Entry 7THV (electron microscopy, 4.00 A resolution); this record covers chains C and F of the 8 polymer chains in the assembly.

Chain C:
Molecule: Replication factor C subunit 3
Organism: Saccharomyces cerevisiae
UniProtKB: P38629 (RFC3_YEAST); numbering as in UniProt (aligned over 1-340)
Sequence (340 residues; each row starts with the number of its first residue):
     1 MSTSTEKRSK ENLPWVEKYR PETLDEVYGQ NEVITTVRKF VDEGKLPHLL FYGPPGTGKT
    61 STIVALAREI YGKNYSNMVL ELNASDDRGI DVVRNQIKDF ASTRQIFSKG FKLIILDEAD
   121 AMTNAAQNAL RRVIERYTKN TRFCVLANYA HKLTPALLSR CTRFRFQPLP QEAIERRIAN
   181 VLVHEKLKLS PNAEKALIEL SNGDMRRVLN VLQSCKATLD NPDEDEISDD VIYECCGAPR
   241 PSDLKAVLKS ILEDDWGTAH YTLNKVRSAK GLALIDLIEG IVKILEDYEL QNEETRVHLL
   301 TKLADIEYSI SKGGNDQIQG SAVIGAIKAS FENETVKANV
Disordered / not traced: 1-11, 334-340
Curated features (UniProtKB/Swiss-Prot):
  - binding site (ATP): Val16 to Tyr19, Arg20, Tyr28, Gly53 to Ser61, Asn148, Arg206
  - modified residue: Ser2 (N-acetylserine)
Ion coordination: Mg2+: Thr60 (together with ATP-gamma-S)
Small-molecule neighbours: ATP-gamma-S (AGS; phosphothiophosphoric acid-adenylate ester): Val16, Tyr19, Arg20, Pro21, Glu26, Val27, Tyr28, Pro55, Gly56, Thr57, Gly58, Lys59, Thr60, Ser61, Asn148, Leu169, Arg177, Met205, Arg206, Leu209

Chain F:
Molecule: Proliferating cell nuclear antigen
Organism: Saccharomyces cerevisiae
UniProtKB: P15873 (PCNA_YEAST); numbering as in UniProt (aligned over 1-258)
Sequence (264 residues; each row starts with the number of its first residue; numbers below 1 keep their minus sign (Gly-5 is residue -5)):
    -5 GPHMASMLEA KFEEASLFKR IIDGFKDCVQ LVNFQCKEDG IIAQAVDDSR VLLVSLEIGV
    55 EAFQEYRCDH PVTLGMDLTS LSKILRCGNN TDTLTLIADN TPDSIILLFE DTKKDRIAEY
   115 SLKLMDIDAD FLKIEELQYD STLSLPSSEF SKIVRDLSQL SDSINIMITK ETIKFVADGD
   175 IGSGSVIIKP FVDMEHPETS IKLEMDQPVD LTFGAKYLLD IIKGSSLSDR VGIRLSSEAP
   235 ALFQFDLKSG FLQFFLAPKF NDEE
Disordered / not traced: -5 to 0, 255-258
Construct notes: expression tag (-5 to 0)
Curated features (UniProtKB/Swiss-Prot):
  - DNA-binding region: Arg61 to Arg80
  - cross-link (Glycyl lysine isopeptide (Lys-Gly)): Lys127 (interchain with G-Cter in SUMO), Lys164 (interchain with G-Cter in SUMO)

How chain C and chain F interact:
Residue-residue contacts (13):
  Asn77(C) - Arg44(F)  hydrogen bond
  Thr103(C) - Ser43(F)
  Thr103(C) - Val45(F)
  Arg104(C) - Phe254(F)
  Gln105(C) - Ser43(F)
  Gln105(C) - Arg44(F)
  Gln105(C) - Ala251(F)
  Ile106(C) - Arg44(F)  hydrogen bond (backbone-backbone)
  Ile106(C) - Pro234(F)  hydrophobic
  Phe107(C) - Leu47(F)  hydrophobic
  Phe107(C) - Lys127(F)
  Phe107(C) - Pro234(F)  hydrophobic
  Asn140(C) - Phe254(F)
Interface residues without a listed pair, chain C (8 interface residues in all): Ser102
Interface residues without a listed pair, chain F (11 interface residues in all): Phe249, Leu250, Pro252

In short:
The interface between chain C and chain F involves 8 residues on one side and 11 on the other, with 2 hydrogen
bonds. Polar pairs include Asn77(C)-Arg44(F) and Ile106(C)-Arg44(F). Bound to chain C: ATP-gamma-S. From
UniProt: 17 ATP-binding residues on chain C.
Here chain C is Replication factor C subunit 3 and chain F is Proliferating cell nuclear antigen, both from
Saccharomyces cerevisiae. Entry 7THV (Structure of the yeast clamp loader (Replication Factor C RFC) bound to
the sliding clamp (Proliferating ...) was determined by electron microscopy together with 7THJ, 7TI8, 7TIB,
7TIC, 7TID and 7TKU from the same study.
